PDB entry 3HOY | X-ray diffraction, 3.40 A resolution | chains A and P of the 15 polymer chains in the assembly

Chain A:
Molecule: DNA-directed RNA polymerase II subunit RPB1
Organism: Saccharomyces cerevisiae
Notes: EC 2.7.7.6
UniProt: P04050 (RPB1_YEAST); residue numbers follow UniProt; this construct covers 1-1733
Amino-acid sequence (1733 residues; row label = number of the first residue in the row):
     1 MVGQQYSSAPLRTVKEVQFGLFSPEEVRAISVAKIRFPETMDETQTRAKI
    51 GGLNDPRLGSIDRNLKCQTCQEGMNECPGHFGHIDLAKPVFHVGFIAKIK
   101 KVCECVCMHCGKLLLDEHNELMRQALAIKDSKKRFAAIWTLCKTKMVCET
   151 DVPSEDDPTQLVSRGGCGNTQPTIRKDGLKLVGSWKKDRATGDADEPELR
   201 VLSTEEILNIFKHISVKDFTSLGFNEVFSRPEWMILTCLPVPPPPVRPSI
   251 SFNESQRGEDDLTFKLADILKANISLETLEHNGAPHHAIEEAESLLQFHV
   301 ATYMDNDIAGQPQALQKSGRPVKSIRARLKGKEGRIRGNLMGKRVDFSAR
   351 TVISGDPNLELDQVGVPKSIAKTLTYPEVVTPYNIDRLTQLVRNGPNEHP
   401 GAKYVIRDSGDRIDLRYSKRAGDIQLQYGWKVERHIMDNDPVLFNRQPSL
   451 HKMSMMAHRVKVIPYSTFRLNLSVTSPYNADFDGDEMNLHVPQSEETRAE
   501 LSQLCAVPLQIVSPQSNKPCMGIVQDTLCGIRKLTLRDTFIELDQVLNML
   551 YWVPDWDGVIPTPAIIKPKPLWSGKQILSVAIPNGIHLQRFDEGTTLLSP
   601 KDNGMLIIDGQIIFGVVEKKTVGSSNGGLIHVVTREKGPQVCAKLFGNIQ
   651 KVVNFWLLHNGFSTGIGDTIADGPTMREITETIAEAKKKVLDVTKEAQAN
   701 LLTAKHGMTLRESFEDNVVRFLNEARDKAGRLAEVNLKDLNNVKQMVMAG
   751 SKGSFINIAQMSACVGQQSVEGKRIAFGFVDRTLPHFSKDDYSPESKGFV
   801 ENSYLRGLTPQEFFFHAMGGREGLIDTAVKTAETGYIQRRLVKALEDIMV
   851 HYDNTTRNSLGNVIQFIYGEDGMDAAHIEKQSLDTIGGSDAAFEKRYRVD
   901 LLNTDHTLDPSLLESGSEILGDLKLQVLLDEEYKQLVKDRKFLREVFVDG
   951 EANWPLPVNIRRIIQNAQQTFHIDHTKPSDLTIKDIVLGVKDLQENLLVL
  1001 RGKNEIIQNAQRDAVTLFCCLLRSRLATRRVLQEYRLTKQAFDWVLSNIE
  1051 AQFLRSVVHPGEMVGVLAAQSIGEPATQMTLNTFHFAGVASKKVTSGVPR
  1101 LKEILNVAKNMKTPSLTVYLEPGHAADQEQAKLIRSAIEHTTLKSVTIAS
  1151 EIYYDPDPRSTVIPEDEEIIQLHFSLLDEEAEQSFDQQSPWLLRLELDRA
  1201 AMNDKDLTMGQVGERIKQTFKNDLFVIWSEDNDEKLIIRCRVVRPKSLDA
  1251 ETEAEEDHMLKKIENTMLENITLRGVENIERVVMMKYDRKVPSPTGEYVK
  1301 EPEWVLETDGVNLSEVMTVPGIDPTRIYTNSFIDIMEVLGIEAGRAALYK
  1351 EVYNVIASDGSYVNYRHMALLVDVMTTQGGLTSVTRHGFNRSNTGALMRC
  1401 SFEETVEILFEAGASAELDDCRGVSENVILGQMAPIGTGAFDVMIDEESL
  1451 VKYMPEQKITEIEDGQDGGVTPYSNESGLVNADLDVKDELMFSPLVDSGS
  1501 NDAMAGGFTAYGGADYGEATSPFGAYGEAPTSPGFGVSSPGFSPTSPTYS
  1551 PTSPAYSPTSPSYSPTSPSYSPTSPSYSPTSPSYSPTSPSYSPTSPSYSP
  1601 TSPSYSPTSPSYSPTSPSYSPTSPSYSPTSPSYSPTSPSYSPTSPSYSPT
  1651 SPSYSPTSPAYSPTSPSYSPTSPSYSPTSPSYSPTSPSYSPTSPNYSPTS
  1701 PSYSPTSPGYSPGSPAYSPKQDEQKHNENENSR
Unresolved in the structure: 1, 189-195, 1082-1090, 1177-1186, 1245-1253, 1456-1733
UniProt features mapped onto this chain:
  - region: Pro248 to Asp260 (Lid loop), Asn306 to Lys323 (Rudder loop), Pro810 to Glu822 (Bridging helix)
  - binding site (Zn(2+)): Cys67, Cys70, Cys77, His80, Cys107, Cys110, Cys148, Cys167
  - binding site (Mg(2+)): Asp481, Asp483, Asp485
  - modified residue: Thr1471 (Phosphothreonine)
  - cross-link (Glycyl lysine isopeptide (Lys-Gly)): Lys695 (interchain with G-Cter in ubiquitin), Lys1246 (interchain with G-Cter in ubiquitin), Lys1350 (interchain with G-Cter in ubiquitin)
  - natural variant: Ser1653 to Pro1659 (deletion: In strain: A364A)
  - mutagenesis: Lys1246 (K1246R: Impairs ubiquitination during transcription stress)
Ion coordination: Zn2+ site 1: Cys67, Cys70, Cys77, His80; Zn2+ site 2: Cys107, Cys110, Cys148, Cys167; Mg2+: Asp481, Asp483, Asp485 (shared with G10(P) of chain P)

Chain P:
Molecule: 20-nt RNA strand
Sequence (20 nucleotides; row label = number of the first residue in the row; numbers below 1 keep their minus sign (U-7 is residue -7)):
    -7 UAUAUGCAUAAAGACCAGGA
Unresolved in the structure: -7 to 0, 11-12
Ion coordination: Mg2+: G10 (shared with Asp481(A), Asp483(A), Asp485(A) of chain A)

Chain A / chain P interface:
Residue-residue contacts (9; chain A residue first):
  Ile250(A) with U1(P), base contact
  Phe252(A) with U1(P), base contact
  Arg320(A) with A3(P), hydrogen bond to the sugar
  Lys323(A) with A3(P), sugar contact
  Arg446(A) with G10(P), sugar contact
  Gln447(A) with G10(P), base contact
  Asp481(A) with G10(P), phosphate contact
  Asp483(A) with G10(P), phosphate contact
  Asp485(A) with G10(P), hydrogen bond to the sugar
Also at the interface, not in a pair above, chain A (11 interface residues in all): Pro448, Gly484
Also at the interface, not in a pair above, chain P (6 interface residues in all): A2, A4, A9

Overview:
11 residues of chain A face 6 of chain P across their interface; the contacts include 2 hydrogen bonds. Polar
pairs include Arg320(A)-A3(P) and Asp485(A)-G10(P). UniProt lists 8 Zn2+-binding residues, 3 Mg2+-binding
residues and one mutagenesis site on chain A.
Here chain A is DNA-directed RNA polymerase II subunit RPB1 (Saccharomyces cerevisiae) and chain P is a 20-nt
RNA strand. Entry 3HOY (Complete RNA polymerase II elongation complex VI) was determined by X-ray diffraction
together with 3HOU, 3HOV, 3HOW, 3HOX and 3HOZ from the same study.
